PDB entry 6XBD | electron microscopy, 3.05 A resolution | chains D and H of the 14 polymer chains in the assembly

Chain D:
Molecule: Phospholipid ABC transporter-binding protein MlaD
From: Escherichia coli DEC6A
UniProt: H4UPP8 (H4UPP8_ECOLX); residues 1-183 here = UniProt positions 1-183
Amino-acid sequence (201 residues; numbered -17 to 183; the number before each row is that of its first residue; numbers below 1 keep their minus sign (Met-17 is residue -17)):
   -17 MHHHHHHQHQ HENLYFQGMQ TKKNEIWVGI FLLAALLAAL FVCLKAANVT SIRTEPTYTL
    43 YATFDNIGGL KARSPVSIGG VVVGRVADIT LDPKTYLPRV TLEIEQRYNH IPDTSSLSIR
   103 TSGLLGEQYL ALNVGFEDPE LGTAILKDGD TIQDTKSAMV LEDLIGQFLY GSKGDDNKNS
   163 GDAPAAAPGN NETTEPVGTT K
Disordered / not traced: -17 to 1, 30-35, 122-123, 153-183
Sequence notes: expression tag (-17 to 0)
Reported in the primary citation:
  - mutagenesis - F13A, A17F, A20F, V24F: unchanged growth
  - mutagenesis - A17F/A20F/V24F: abolished growth
  - binding site for di-palmitoyl-3-sn-phosphatidylethanolamine: Leu106, Leu107

Chain H:
Molecule: Phospholipid ABC transporter permease protein MlaE
From: Escherichia coli DEC6A
UniProt: H4UPP9 (H4UPP9_ECOLX); residues 1-260 here = UniProt positions 1-260
Amino-acid sequence (260 residues; each row starts with the number of its first residue):
     1 MLLNALASLG HKGIKTLRTF GRAGLMLFNA LVGKPEFRKH APLLVRQLYN VGVLSMLIIV
    61 VSGVFIGMVL GLQGYLVLTT YSAETSLGML VALSLLRELG PVVAALLFAG RAGSALTAEI
   121 GLMRATEQLS SMEMMAVDPL RRVISPRFWA GVISLPLLTV IFVAVGIWGG SLVGVSWKGI
   181 DSGFFWSAMQ NAVDWRMDLV NCLIKSVVFA ITVTWISLFN GYDAIPTSAG ISRATTRTVV
   241 HSSLAVLGLD FVLTALMFGN
Disordered / not traced: 1-4, 260
Reported in the primary citation:
  - binding site for di-palmitoyl-3-sn-phosphatidylethanolamine: Leu70, Val77, Leu78, Tyr81, Arg97, Leu99
  - mutagenesis - Y81A, Y81W, R97A, E98A, K205A, D250A: unchanged growth in response to SDS+EDTA

Chain D / chain H interface:
Pairs across the interface (34; chain D residue first):
  Lys5(D) - Tyr49(H)  hydrogen bond
  Asn6(D) - Arg46(H)
  Asn6(D) - Tyr49(H)
  Trp9(D) - Tyr49(H)  hydrophobic
  Trp9(D) - Val53(H)
  Val10(D) - Val45(H)
  Val10(D) - Tyr49(H)
  Val10(D) - Val53(H)  hydrophobic
  Phe13(D) - Val53(H)  hydrophobic
  Phe13(D) - Met56(H)  hydrophobic
  Phe13(D) - Leu157(H)  hydrophobic
  Phe13(D) - Leu158(H)  hydrophobic
  Phe13(D) - Ile161(H)  hydrophobic
  Leu14(D) - Leu157(H)  hydrophobic
  Ala16(D) - Met56(H)  hydrophobic
  Ala17(D) - Leu157(H)  hydrophobic
  Ala17(D) - Val160(H)
  Ala17(D) - Ile161(H)  hydrophobic
  Ala20(D) - Val160(H)  hydrophobic
  Ala20(D) - Ile161(H)  hydrophobic
  Ala20(D) - Ala164(H)  hydrophobic
  Ala21(D) - Val160(H)
  Phe23(D) - Ala164(H)
  Phe23(D) - Ile167(H)  hydrophobic
  Val24(D) - Ala164(H)  hydrophobic
  Val24(D) - Leu199(H)  hydrophobic
  Cys25(D) - Arg196(H)
  Leu26(D) - Gln190(H)
  Lys27(D) - Met189(H)
  Lys27(D) - Gln190(H)
  Lys27(D) - Asp194(H)
  Ala28(D) - Gln190(H)
  Ala28(D) - Asp194(H)
  Arg55(D) - Trp195(H)
Also at the interface, not in a pair above, chain D (20 interface residues in all): Gln2, Glu7, Ala29
Also at the interface, not in a pair above, chain H (21 interface residues in all): Leu48, Ser154, Val163, Trp186

Summary:
The interface between chain D and chain H involves 20 residues on one side and 21 on the other; the contacts
include 1 hydrogen bond. The hydrogen-bonded pair is Lys5(D)-Tyr49(H). From the paper: a binding site for
di-palmitoyl-3-sn-phosphatidylethanolamine at Leu106(D), Leu107(D) and Leu70(H) among others; A17F/A20F/V24F
of chain D abolish growth; 11 substitutions were tested in all.
Here chain D is Phospholipid ABC transporter-binding protein MlaD and chain H is Phospholipid ABC transporter
permease protein MlaE, both from Escherichia coli DEC6A. Entry 6XBD (Cryo-EM structure of MlaFEDB in nanodiscs
with phospholipid substrates) was determined by electron microscopy.
